PDB entry 5D9T | X-ray diffraction, 1.90 A resolution | chain A

Chain A:
Name: Dehydroascorbate reductase
From: Oryza sativa subsp. japonica
UniProt: Q65XA0 (Q65XA0_ORYSJ); residue numbers follow UniProt; this construct covers 1-213
Chain sequence (230 residues; numbered -16 to 213; the number before each row is that of its first residue; numbers below 1 keep their minus sign (Met-16 is residue -16)):
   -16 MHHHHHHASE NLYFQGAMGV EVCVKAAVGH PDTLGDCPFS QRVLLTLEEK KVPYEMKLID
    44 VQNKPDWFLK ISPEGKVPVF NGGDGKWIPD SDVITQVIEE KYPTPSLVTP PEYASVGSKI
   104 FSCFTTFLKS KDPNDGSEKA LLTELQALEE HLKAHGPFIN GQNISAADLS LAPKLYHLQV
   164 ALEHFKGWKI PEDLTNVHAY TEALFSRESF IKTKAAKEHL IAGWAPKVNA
Unresolved in the structure: -16 to 1, 213
Differences from the reference sequence: initiating methionine (-16); expression tag (-15 to 0)
What the authors report for this chain:
  - catalytic residues: Lys8, Cys20, Ser23 (proposed by the authors, not directly observed)
  - mutagenesis - K8A, C20A: decreased catalytic activity
  - mutagenesis - K47A: unchanged catalytic activity
  - contacts within the chain: Cys20-Ser23 (hydrogen bond)

Overview:
The paper reports catalytic residues Lys8, Cys20 and Ser23; K8A and C20A reduce catalytic activity.
Chain A is Dehydroascorbate reductase (Oryza sativa subsp. japonica); the structure, Crystal structure of
dehydroascorbate reductase (OsDHAR) from Oryza sativa L. japonica, was determined by X-ray diffraction (same
publication as 5D9V, 5D9W and 5D9X).
